PDB entry 5GWY | X-ray diffraction, 2.85 A resolution | chains A and E of the 4 polymer chains in the assembly

# Chain A
Name: main protease
Organism: Human coronavirus NL63
Notes: EC 3.4.22.-
UniProt: P0C6U6 (R1A_CVHNL); residues 1-303 here correspond to UniProt positions 2940-3242 (UniProt number = residue number + 2939)
Amino-acid sequence (308 residues; each row starts with the number of its first residue; numbers below 1 keep their minus sign (Gly-4 is residue -4)):
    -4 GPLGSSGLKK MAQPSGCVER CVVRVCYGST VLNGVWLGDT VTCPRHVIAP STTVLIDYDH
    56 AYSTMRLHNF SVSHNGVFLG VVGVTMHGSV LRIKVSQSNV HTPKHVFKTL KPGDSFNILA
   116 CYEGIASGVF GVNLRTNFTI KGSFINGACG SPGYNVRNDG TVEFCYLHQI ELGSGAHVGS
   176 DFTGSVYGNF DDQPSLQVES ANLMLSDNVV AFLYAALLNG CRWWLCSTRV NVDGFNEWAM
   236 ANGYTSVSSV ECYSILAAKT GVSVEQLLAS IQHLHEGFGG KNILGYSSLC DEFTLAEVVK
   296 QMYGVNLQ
Unresolved in the structure: -4 to 2, 301-303
Sequence notes: expression tag (-4 to 0)
Curated features (UniProtKB/Swiss-Prot):
  - active site (For 3CL-PRO activity): His41, Cys144
  - site: Gln303 (Cleavage)
From the paper describing this entry:
  - catalytic residues: His41, Cys144
  - binding site for N-[(5-methylisoxazol-3-yl)carbonyl]alanyl-L-valyl-N~1~-((1R, 2Z)-4-(benzyloxy)-4-oxo-1-{[(3R)-2-oxopyrrolidin-3-yl]methyl}but-2-enyl)-L-leucinamide (chain E): Val26, Leu27, His41, Tyr53, Phe139, Gly142, Cys144, His163, Gln164, Glu166, Leu167, Gly168, His172, Asp187, Pro189, Ser190, Leu191, Gln192
  - conformationally variable residues (loop rearrangement, side-chain flip): His41, Pro45 to Ile51, Ser138 to Gly142, Gln164 to Gly168, Asp187 to Leu191

# Chain E
Name: N-[(5-methylisoxazol-3-yl)carbonyl]alanyl-L-valyl-N~1~-((1R, 2Z)-4-(benzyloxy)-4-oxo-1-{[(3R)-2-oxopyrrolidin-3-yl]methyl}but-2-enyl)-L-leucinamide
Amino-acid sequence (6 residues; row label = number of the first residue in the row):
     1 XAVLXX
Modified residues: 02J (5-methyl-1,2-oxazole-3-carboxylic acid) at position 1; PJE ((E,4S)-4-azanyl-5-[(3S)-2-oxidanylidenepyrrolidin-3-yl]pent-2-enoic acid) at position 5; 010 (phenylmethanol) at position 6

# Interface between chain A and chain E
Residue-residue contacts (30; chain A residue first):
  Thr25(A) - 010_6(E)
  Val26(A) - 010_6(E)
  Leu27(A) - 010_6(E)
  His41(A) - Leu4(E)
  His41(A) - PJE_5(E)
  His41(A) - 010_6(E)
  Ile51(A) - Leu4(E)  hydrophobic
  Phe139(A) - PJE_5(E)
  Ile140(A) - PJE_5(E)
  Gly142(A) - PJE_5(E)
  Gly142(A) - 010_6(E)
  Cys144(A) - PJE_5(E)  covalent bond
  His163(A) - PJE_5(E)
  Gln164(A) - Leu4(E)
  Gln164(A) - PJE_5(E)  hydrogen bond (backbone-backbone)
  Ile165(A) - Ala2(E)  hydrophobic
  Ile165(A) - Val3(E)
  Glu166(A) - Ala2(E)
  Glu166(A) - Val3(E)  hydrogen bond (backbone-backbone)
  Glu166(A) - PJE_5(E)
  Gly168(A) - 02J_1(E)
  His172(A) - PJE_5(E)
  Asp187(A) - Leu4(E)
  Gln188(A) - Ala2(E)
  Pro189(A) - 02J_1(E)
  Pro189(A) - Ala2(E)
  Ser190(A) - 02J_1(E)
  Ser190(A) - Ala2(E)  hydrogen bond (backbone-backbone)
  Leu191(A) - 02J_1(E)
  Gln192(A) - Ala2(E)
Other interface residues (no listed pair), chain A (26 interface residues in all): Thr47, Tyr53, Asn141, Ala143, Leu167

# In short
Chain A and chain E form an interface of 26 and 6 residues respectively; the contacts include 1 covalent bond
and 3 hydrogen bonds. Backbone hydrogen bonds pair Gln164(A)-PJE_5(E), Glu166(A)-Val3(E) and
Ser190(A)-Ala2(E). From the paper: catalytic residues His41(A) and Cys144(A); a binding site for
N-[(5-methylisoxazol-3-yl)carbonyl]alanyl-L-valyl-N~1~-((1R,
2Z)-4-(benzyloxy)-4-oxo-1-{[(3R)-2-oxopyrrolidin-3-yl]methyl}but-2-enyl)-L-leucinamide (chain E) at Val26(A),
Leu27(A) and His41(A) among others.
Here chain A is main protease (Human coronavirus NL63) and chain E is
N-[(5-methylisoxazol-3-yl)carbonyl]alanyl-L-valyl-N~1~-((1R,
2Z)-4-(benzyloxy)-4-oxo-1-{[(3R)-2-oxopyrrolidin-3-yl]methyl}but-2-enyl)-L-leucinamide. Entry 5GWY (Structure
of Main Protease from Human Coronavirus NL63: Insights for Wide Spectrum Anti-Coronavirus Drug Design) was
determined by X-ray diffraction.
